Entry 2Y8N (X-ray diffraction, 1.75 A resolution); this record covers chains A and B of the 4 polymer chains in the assembly.

[Chain A]
Name: 4-hydroxyphenylacetate decarboxylase large subunit
Source organism: Clostridium scatologenes
Notes: EC 4.1.1.83
UniProtKB: Q38HX4 (HPDL_CLOSL); residue numbers follow UniProt; this construct covers 1-897
Sequence (897 residues; row label = number of the first residue in the row):
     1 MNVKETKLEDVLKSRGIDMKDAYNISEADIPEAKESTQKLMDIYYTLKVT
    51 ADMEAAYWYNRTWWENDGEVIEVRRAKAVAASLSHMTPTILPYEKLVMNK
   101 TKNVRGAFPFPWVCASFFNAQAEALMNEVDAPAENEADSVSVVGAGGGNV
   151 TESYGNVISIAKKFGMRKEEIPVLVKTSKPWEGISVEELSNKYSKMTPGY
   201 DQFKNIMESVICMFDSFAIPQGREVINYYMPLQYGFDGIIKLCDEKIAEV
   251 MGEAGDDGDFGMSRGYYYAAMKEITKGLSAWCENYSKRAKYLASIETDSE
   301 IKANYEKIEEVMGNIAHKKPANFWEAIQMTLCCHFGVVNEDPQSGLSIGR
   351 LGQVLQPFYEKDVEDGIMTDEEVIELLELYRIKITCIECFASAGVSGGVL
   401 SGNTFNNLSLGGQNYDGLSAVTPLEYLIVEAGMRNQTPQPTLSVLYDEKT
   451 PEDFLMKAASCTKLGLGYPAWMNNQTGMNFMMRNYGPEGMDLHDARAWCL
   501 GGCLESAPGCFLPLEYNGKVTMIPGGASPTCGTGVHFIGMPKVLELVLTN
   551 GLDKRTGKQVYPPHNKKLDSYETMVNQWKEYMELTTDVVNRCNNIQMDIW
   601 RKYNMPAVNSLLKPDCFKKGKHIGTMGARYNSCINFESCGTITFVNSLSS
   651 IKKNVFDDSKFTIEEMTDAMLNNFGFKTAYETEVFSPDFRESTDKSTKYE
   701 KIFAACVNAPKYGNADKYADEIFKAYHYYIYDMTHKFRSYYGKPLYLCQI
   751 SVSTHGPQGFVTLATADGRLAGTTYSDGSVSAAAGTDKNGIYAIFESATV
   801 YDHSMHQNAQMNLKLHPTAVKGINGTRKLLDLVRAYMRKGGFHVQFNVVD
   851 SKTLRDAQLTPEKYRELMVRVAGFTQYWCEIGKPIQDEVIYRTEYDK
Disordered / not traced: 1-28
Residues lining bound ligands: 4Fe-4S cluster (SF4): Y57, W58, R61
UniProt features mapped onto this chain:
  - active site: C503 (Cysteine radical intermediate), E505 (Proton donor)
  - binding site (4-hydroxyphenylacetate): S344, C503, H536, E637
  - modified residue: G873 (Glycine radical)
What the authors report for this chain:
  - binding site for 4Fe-4S cluster: R61
  - higher-order assembly contacts with a neighbouring 4-hydroxyphenylacetate decarboxylase small subunit: M53 to E65, N284 to I301
  - catalytic residues: R223, C503, E637, G873 (proposed by the authors, not directly observed)
  - mutagenesis - C503S: abolished catalytic activity (citing earlier work)
  - catalytic residues: E505 (from molecular simulation)

[Chain B]
Name: 4-hydroxyphenylacetate decarboxylase small subunit
Source organism: Clostridium scatologenes
Notes: EC 4.1.1.83; fragment: none
UniProtKB: Q38HX3 (HPDS_CLOSL); residue numbers follow UniProt; this construct covers 1-86
Sequence (86 residues; row label = number of the first residue in the row):
     1 MRHYDCKNYINLDCEKGLCALTKGMVPIDGEGSEACPNFKPAEKCGNCKN
    51 FCNPDKYGLGTCTGLEKENWAYATCGASACPSYKAE
Metal / ion sites: 4Fe-4S cluster Fe site 1: H3, C6, C19; 4Fe-4S cluster Fe site 2: C45, C48, C62, C80
Residues lining bound ligands:
  - 4Fe-4S cluster (SF4), molecule 1: H3, C6, N8, Y9, C19, L21, A35, C36, N38, F39
  - 4Fe-4S cluster (SF4), molecule 2: C45, C48, N50, F51, C62, G64, A77, C80, S82, Y83
UniProt features mapped onto this chain:
  - binding site ([4Fe-4S] cluster): H3, C6, C19, C36, C45, C48, C62, C80
What the authors report for this chain:
  - 4Fe-4S cluster coordination: H3, C6, C19, C36, C45, C48, C62, C80
  - higher-order assembly contacts with a neighbouring 4-hydroxyphenylacetate decarboxylase large subunit: C62, C80

[Interface between chain A and chain B]
Pairs across the interface (74; chain A residue first):
  T46(A) - D13(B)
  T46(A) - K16(B)  hydrogen bond (backbone-side chain)
  T46(A) - M25(B)
  L47(A) - L12(B)  hydrophobic
  L47(A) - D13(B)
  K48(A) - D13(B)  hydrogen bond (backbone-side chain)
  K48(A) - C14(B)
  K48(A) - E15(B)
  T50(A) - D13(B)
  T50(A) - C14(B)  hydrogen bond (side chain-backbone)
  M53(A) - Y72(B)
  E54(A) - Y72(B)  hydrogen bond (backbone-side chain)
  E54(A) - G76(B)  hydrogen bond (side chain-backbone)
  Y57(A) - W70(B)  hydrogen bond (side chain-backbone)
  Y57(A) - A71(B)
  Y57(A) - Y72(B)  hydrophobic
  W58(A) - C75(B)
  W58(A) - C80(B)  hydrophobic
  R61(A) - C62(B)  hydrogen bond
  R61(A) - N69(B)
  E65(A) - L65(B)
  E65(A) - N69(B)
  S84(A) - A79(B)
  H85(A) - A79(B)
  H85(A) - P81(B)
  M86(A) - A79(B)
  T87(A) - G76(B)
  P88(A) - S78(B)
  T89(A) - N11(B)
  I90(A) - I10(B)
  L91(A) - I10(B)  hydrophobic
  L91(A) - L12(B)  hydrophobic
  P92(A) - L18(B)
  K102(A) - Y4(B)  hydrogen bond
  K102(A) - N11(B)
  N103(A) - N11(B)
  N103(A) - L12(B)
  N103(A) - D13(B)
  V104(A) - N11(B)
  V104(A) - L12(B)  hydrogen bond (backbone-backbone)
  M126(A) - Y57(B)  hydrophobic
  Y154(A) - C14(B)
  Y154(A) - E15(B)  hydrogen bond
  N156(A) - D29(B)
  V157(A) - C14(B)  hydrophobic
  G165(A) - C14(B)
  R167(A) - Y4(B)
  R167(A) - C14(B)  hydrogen bond (side chain-backbone)
  R167(A) - I28(B)
  R167(A) - D29(B)  salt bridge
  P172(A) - Y57(B)  hydrophobic
  P172(A) - L59(B)
  V173(A) - L59(B)  hydrophobic
  V173(A) - W70(B)  hydrophobic
  V173(A) - Y72(B)  hydrophobic
  K176(A) - L59(B)
  K176(A) - W70(B)
  T177(A) - W70(B)
  N284(A) - A79(B)
  R288(A) - K7(B)  hydrogen bond (side chain-backbone)
  R288(A) - Y9(B)  hydrogen bond (side chain-backbone)
  R288(A) - I10(B)
  Y291(A) - K7(B)
  Y291(A) - N8(B)  hydrogen bond
  Y291(A) - K40(B)  hydrogen bond
  L292(A) - I10(B)  hydrophobic
  L292(A) - A20(B)  hydrophobic
  I295(A) - N8(B)
  I295(A) - A20(B)  hydrophobic
  I295(A) - L21(B)
  I295(A) - K40(B)
  E296(A) - A20(B)
  E296(A) - K23(B)  salt bridge
  I301(A) - K23(B)
Interface residues without a listed pair, chain A (45 interface residues in all): I43, N60, R105, V150, E169, E170
Interface residues without a listed pair, chain B (34 interface residues in all): T74
Interface features reported in the paper:
  - interface residues, chain A: M53(A), N284(A)
  - interface residues, chain B: C62(B), C80(B)

[Overview]
45 residues of chain A and 34 residues of chain B are in contact, with 15 hydrogen bonds and 2 salt bridges.
Polar pairs include R167(A)-D29(B), E296(A)-K23(B) and T46(A)-K16(B). The paper reports catalytic residues
R223(A), C503(A) and E637(A) among others; C503S of chain A abolishes catalytic activity.
Here chain A is 4-hydroxyphenylacetate decarboxylase large subunit and chain B is 4-hydroxyphenylacetate
decarboxylase small subunit, both from Clostridium scatologenes. Entry 2Y8N (Crystal structure of glycyl
radical enzyme) was determined by X-ray diffraction.
